PDB entry 4S1R | X-ray diffraction, 3.21 A resolution | chains H and L of the 3 polymer chains in the assembly

[Chain H]
Molecule: Fab of VRC01-lineage antibody, 45-VRC01.H08.F-117225 heavy chain
Source organism: Homo sapiens
Notes: fragment: Fab of VRC01-lineage antibody, 45-VRC01.H08.F-117225 heavy chain; antibody fragment or engineered binder
Amino-acid sequence (235 residues; row label = number of the first residue in the row; a row labelled like 82A-82C holds insertion residues (82A, then the next letters in order)):
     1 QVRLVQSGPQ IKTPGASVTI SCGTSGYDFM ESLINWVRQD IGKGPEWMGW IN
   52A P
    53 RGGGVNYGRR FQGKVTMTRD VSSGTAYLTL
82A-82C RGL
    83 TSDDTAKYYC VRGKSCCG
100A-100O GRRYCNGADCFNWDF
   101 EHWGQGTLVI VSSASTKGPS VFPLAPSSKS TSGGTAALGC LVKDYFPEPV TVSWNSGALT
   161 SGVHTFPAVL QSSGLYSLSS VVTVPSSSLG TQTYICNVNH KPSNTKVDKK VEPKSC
Cystine bridges: Cys-22/Cys-92, Cys-98/Cys-100J, Cys-99/Cys-100E, Cys-140/Cys-196

[Chain L]
Molecule: Fab of VRC01 light chain
Source organism: Homo sapiens
Notes: fragment: Fab of VRC01 light chain; engineered mutation(s): N72T; antibody fragment or engineered binder
Amino-acid sequence (210 residues; numbered 1 to 216; 6 numbers in that range are skipped by the numbering (no residue carries them; nothing is unmodelled there); the number before each row is that of its first residue):
     1 EIVLTQSPGT LSLSPGETAI ISCRTSQYGS
    33 LAWYQQRPGQ APRLVIYSGS TRAAGIPDRF SGSRWGPDYT LTISNLESGD FGVYYCQQY
    96 EFFGQGTKVQ VDIKRTVAAP SVFIFPPSDE QLKSGTASVV CLLNNFYPRE AKVQWKVDNA
   156 LQSGNSQESV TEQDSKDSTY SLSSTLTLSK ADYEKHKVYA CEVTHQGLSS PVTKSFNRGE
   216 C
Not modelled in the structure: 1-2, 129-133
Cystine bridges: Cys-23/Cys-88, Cys-136/Cys-196
Small-molecule neighbours: N-acetylglucosamine (NAG; 2-acetamido-2-deoxy-beta-D-glucopyranose): Tyr-28, Gly-29, Tyr-91

[Interface between chain H and chain L]
Disulfides between the chains: Cys-216(H)/Cys-216(L)
Pairs across the interface (54):
  Gln-39(H) with Gln-38(L); Tyr-87(L)
  Gly-44(H) with Tyr-87(L)
  Pro-45(H) with Tyr-87(L); Phe-98(L)
  Trp-47(H) with Glu-96(L)
  Lys-89(H) with Gly-41(L)
  Tyr-91(H) with Gln-38(L); Gln-42(L); Ala-43(L), hydrophobic
  Lys-96(H) with Tyr-49(L)
  Trp-100M(H) with Tyr-36(L), hydrogen bond (backbone-side chain); Gln-89(L), hydrogen bond (backbone-side chain); Tyr-91(L); Glu-96(L)
  Asp-100N(H) with Leu-46(L); Tyr-49(L); Ser-50(L)
  Phe-100O(H) with Tyr-36(L), hydrogen bond (backbone-side chain); Leu-46(L); Gln-89(L)
  Glu-101(H) with Leu-46(L)
  Trp-103(H) with Pro-44(L)
  Gly-104(H) with Ala-43(L)
  Phe-122(H) with Ser-123(L); Gln-126(L)
  Pro-123(H) with Ser-123(L)
  Leu-124(H) with Phe-120(L), hydrophobic
  Ala-125(H) with Phe-120(L)
  Ser-128(H) with Cys-216(L)
  Ala-137(H) with Phe-118(L), hydrophobic
  His-164(H) with Asn-139(L); Asn-140(L), hydrogen bond; Thr-166(L); Ser-176(L)
  Phe-166(H) with Ser-164(L); Thr-166(L); Ser-176(L); Leu-177(L); Ser-178(L)
  Pro-167(H) with Ser-164(L), hydrogen bond (backbone-side chain); Val-165(L); Thr-166(L)
  Val-169(H) with Gln-162(L); Ser-164(L)
  Leu-170(H) with Gln-162(L), hydrogen bond (backbone-side chain)
  Gln-171(H) with Gln-162(L); Thr-182(L)
  Ser-179(H) with Ser-178(L)
  Thr-183(H) with Asn-139(L), hydrogen bond
  Lys-214(H) with Ser-123(L); Asp-124(L)
  Ser-215(H) with Cys-216(L), hydrogen bond (backbone-side chain)
  Cys-216(H) with Cys-216(L), disulfide
Interface residues without a listed pair, chain H (37 interface residues in all): Lys-43, Glu-46, Phe-100K, Thr-135, Leu-141, Thr-165, Val-181
Interface residues without a listed pair, chain L (37 interface residues in all): Ser-30, Ala-56, Gln-100, Val-135, Leu-137, Glu-163, Thr-180

[In short]
The chain H/chain L interface involves 37 residues from each chain; the contacts include 1 disulfide bond and
8 hydrogen bonds. Among the polar pairs are Phe-100O(H)/Tyr-36(L), Trp-100M(H)/Tyr-36(L) and
Trp-100M(H)/Gln-89(L). Ligands of chain L: N-acetylglucosamine.
Here chain H is Fab of VRC01-lineage antibody, 45-VRC01.H08.F-117225 heavy chain and chain L is Fab of VRC01
light chain, both from Homo sapiens. Entry 4S1R (Crystal structure of a VRC01-lineage antibody,
45-VRC01.H08.F-117225, in complex with clade A/E HIV-1 gp120 core) was determined by X-ray diffraction,
deposited together with 4S1Q, 4S1S, 4XNY, 4XNZ, 4XVS and 4XVT.
